8FAW - chain A; structure by X-ray diffraction, 2.16 A resolution.

== Chain A ==
Molecule: Hemagglutinin
From: Influenza A virus
UniProt: A0A6M4ZXR4 (A0A6M4ZXR4_9INFA); residues 11-502 here correspond to UniProt positions 27-518 (UniProt number = residue number + 16)
Amino-acid sequence (492 residues; numbered 11 to 502; the number before each row is that of its first residue):
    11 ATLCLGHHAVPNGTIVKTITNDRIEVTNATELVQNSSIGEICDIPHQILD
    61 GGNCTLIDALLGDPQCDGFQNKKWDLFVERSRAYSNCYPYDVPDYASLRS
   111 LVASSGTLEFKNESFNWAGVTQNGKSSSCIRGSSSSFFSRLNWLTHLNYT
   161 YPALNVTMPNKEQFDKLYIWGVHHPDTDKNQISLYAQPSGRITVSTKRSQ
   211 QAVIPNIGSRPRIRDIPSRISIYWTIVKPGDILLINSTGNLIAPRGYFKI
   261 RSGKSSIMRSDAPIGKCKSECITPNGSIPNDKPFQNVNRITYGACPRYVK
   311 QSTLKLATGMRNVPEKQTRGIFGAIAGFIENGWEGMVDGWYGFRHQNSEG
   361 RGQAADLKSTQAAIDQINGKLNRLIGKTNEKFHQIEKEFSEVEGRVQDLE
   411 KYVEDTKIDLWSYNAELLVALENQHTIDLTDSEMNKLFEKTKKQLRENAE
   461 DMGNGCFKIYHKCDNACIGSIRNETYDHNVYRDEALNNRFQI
Not modelled in the structure: 326-329
Cystine bridges: Cys-14/Cys-466, Cys-52/Cys-277, Cys-64/Cys-76, Cys-97/Cys-139, Cys-281/Cys-305, Cys-473/Cys-477
Glycans and other covalent adducts: N-acetylglucosamine (NAG) linked to Asn-63, Asn-165, Asn-246, Asn-285
Construct notes: conflict Ile-54 (Ser70 in A0A6M4ZXR4)
Reported in the primary citation:
  - binding site for N-acetylglucosamine: Asn-190
  - contacts within the chain: Asp-186/Asn-190 (hydrogen bond)
  - mutagenesis - D186G: abolished binding to 6'SLN3-N
  - mutagenesis - N190D: decreased binding to 6'SLN3-N
  - mutagenesis - D186G/N190D: unchanged binding to 6'SLN3-N
  - mutagenesis - D186G (Tm change 4 degC), D186G/N190D (Tm change 3 degC), N190D (Tm change 2 degC): decreased stability

== Overview ==
N-acetylglucosamine is covalently linked to Asn-63, Asn-165, Asn-246 and Asn-285. From the paper: a binding
site for N-acetylglucosamine at Asn-190; D186G, D186G/N190D and N190D reduce stability.
Chain A is Hemagglutinin (Influenza A virus); the structure, Structure of Hemagglutinin from Influenza
A/Victoria/22/2020 in complex with LSTC, was determined by X-ray diffraction (same publication as 8FAQ).
